PDB entry 5W8U | X-ray diffraction, 2.41 A resolution | chains A and B

== Chain A ==
Name: ORF1ab
From: Human betacoronavirus 2c EMC/2012
UniProt: K0BWD0 (K0BWD0_9BETC); residues 1-322 here correspond to UniProt positions 1482-1803 (UniProt number = residue number + 1481)
Amino-acid sequence (322 residues; each row starts with the number of its first residue):
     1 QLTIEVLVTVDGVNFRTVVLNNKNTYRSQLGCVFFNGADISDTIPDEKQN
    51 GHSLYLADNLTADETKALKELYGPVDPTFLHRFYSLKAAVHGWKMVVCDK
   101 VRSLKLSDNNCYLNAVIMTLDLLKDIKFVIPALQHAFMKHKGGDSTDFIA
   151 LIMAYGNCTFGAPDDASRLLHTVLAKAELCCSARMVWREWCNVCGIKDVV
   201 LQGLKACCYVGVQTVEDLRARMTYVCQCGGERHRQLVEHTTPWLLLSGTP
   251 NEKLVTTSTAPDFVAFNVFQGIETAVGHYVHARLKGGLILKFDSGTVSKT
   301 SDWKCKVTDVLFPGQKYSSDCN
Unresolved in the structure: 1, 321-322
Covalently attached groups: prop-2-en-1-amine (AYE) linked to Cys111
Ion coordination: Zn2+ site 1: Cys32, His81 (shared with 1 residue of chain C); Zn2+ site 2: Cys32, Asp58 (shared with 1 residue of chain C); Zn2+ site 3: Cys191, Cys194, Cys226, Cys228; Zn2+ site 4: Glu231 (shared with 2 residues of chain C)
Residues lining bound ligands: prop-2-en-1-amine (AYE): Leu106, Asn109, Asn110, Pro163, Gly277, His278
Reported in the primary citation:
  - mutagenesis - E70A: increased catalytic activity
  - mutagenesis - V225P, R234A: increased catalytic activity on Ub-AMC
  - mutagenesis - V225P: increased catalytic activity on ISG15-AMC
  - mutagenesis - R232A: decreased catalytic activity on deISGylase
  - mutagenesis - R232A: decreased catalytic activity on deubiquitinase
  - mutagenesis - R234A: decreased catalytic activity on ISG15-AMC
  - mutagenesis - K176A, K176E, K176L: decreased catalytic activity on ISG15
  - mutagenesis - K176A, K176E, K176L, V210D: unchanged catalytic activity on Ub
  - mutagenesis - V210D: decreased catalytic activity (deISGylase activity)
  - mutagenesis - V210D (200.50 +/- 7.77 uM): decreased binding to Ub
  - mutagenesis - V210D: decreased catalytic activity on hISG15
  - mutagenesis - V225A, V225D, Q227A, R232V: unchanged catalytic activity with Ubiquitin-like protein ISG15 (chain B)
  - mutagenesis - V225P: increased catalytic activity with Ubiquitin-like protein ISG15 (chain B)
  - mutagenesis - R232A: decreased catalytic activity with Ubiquitin-like protein ISG15 (chain B)

== Chain B ==
Name: Ubiquitin-like protein ISG15
From: Homo sapiens
UniProt: P05161 (ISG15_HUMAN); residue numbers follow UniProt; this construct covers 80-156
Amino-acid sequence (78 residues; numbered 79 to 156; the number before each row is that of its first residue):
    79 MEPLSILVRNNKGRSSTYEVRLTQTVAHLKQQVSGLEGVQDDLFWLTFEG
   129 KPLEDQLPLGEYGLKPLSTVFMNLRLRG
Construct notes: initiating methionine (79)
Swiss-Prot annotation at these positions:
  - region: Arg153 to Gly156 (Involved in the ligation of specific target proteins)
  - motif: Leu152 to Gly156 (LRLRGG)
  - site: Arg153 (Interacts with activating enzyme)
  - mutagenesis: Ser83 (S83A: Does not affect ISG15 signaling, interaction with ITGAL or activation of SRC family tyrosine kinases), Tyr96 (Y96L: Reduces ISG15 signaling. Strongly reduces ISG15 signaling and abolishes interaction with ITGAL and activation of SRC family tyrosine kinases; when associated with D-102), Arg99 (R99A: Strongly reduces ISG15 signaling and abolishes interaction with ITGAL), Thr101 (T101A: Strongly reduces ISG15 signaling and abolishes interaction with ITGAL and activation of SRC family tyrosine kinases), Gln102 (Q102D: Reduces ISG15 signaling. Strongly reduces ISG15 signaling and abolishes interaction with ITGAL and activation of SRC family tyrosine kinases; when associated with L-96), Thr103 (T103A: Strongly reduces ISG15 signaling and abolishes interaction with ITGAL)

== Chain A / chain B interface ==
Pairs across the interface (40; chain A residue first):
  Cys111(A) - Gly156(B)
  Tyr112(A) - Gly156(B)
  Gly156(A) - Arg153(B)
  Asn157(A) - Arg153(B)
  Pro163(A) - Arg155(B)
  Pro163(A) - Gly156(B)
  Asp164(A) - Arg153(B)  salt bridge
  Asp164(A) - Leu154(B)
  Asp164(A) - Arg155(B)
  Asp164(A) - Gly156(B)  hydrogen bond (backbone-backbone)
  Asp165(A) - Trp123(B)
  Asp165(A) - Leu152(B)
  Asp165(A) - Arg153(B)
  Asp165(A) - Leu154(B)  hydrogen bond (side chain-backbone)
  Arg168(A) - Trp123(B)
  Arg168(A) - Arg153(B)
  His171(A) - Pro130(B)
  Ala175(A) - Glu132(B)
  Lys176(A) - Glu132(B)  salt bridge
  Lys205(A) - Lys129(B)  hydrogen bond (backbone-side chain)
  Cys208(A) - Lys129(B)  hydrogen bond (backbone-side chain)
  Tyr209(A) - Glu127(B)
  Tyr209(A) - Gly128(B)
  Val210(A) - Trp123(B)  hydrophobic
  Val210(A) - Thr125(B)
  Val210(A) - Gly128(B)  hydrogen bond (backbone-backbone)
  Val225(A) - Leu85(B)  hydrophobic
  Cys226(A) - Leu145(B)
  Gln227(A) - Pro144(B)
  Arg234(A) - Glu127(B)  salt bridge
  Pro250(A) - Leu154(B)  hydrophobic
  Phe269(A) - Arg155(B)
  Phe269(A) - Gly156(B)
  Thr274(A) - Arg155(B)  hydrogen bond (backbone-side chain)
  Ala275(A) - Arg155(B)
  Val276(A) - Arg155(B)
  Gly277(A) - Arg155(B)  hydrogen bond (backbone-backbone)
  Gly277(A) - Gly156(B)
  Tyr279(A) - Leu154(B)
  Tyr279(A) - Gly156(B)
Also at the interface, not in a pair above, chain A (34 interface residues in all): Asn109, Ser167, Thr172, Glu189, Leu204, Glu273, His278, Thr308
Also at the interface, not in a pair above, chain B (18 interface residues in all): Asp133, Lys143, Asn151
From the paper, about this interface:
  - pairs named by the authors: Lys176(A)-Glu132(B) (salt bridge), Lys205(A)-Lys129(B) (backbone contact), Cys208(A)-Lys129(B) (backbone contact), Val210(A)-Trp123(B), Val225(A)-Leu85(B), Arg234(A)-Glu127(B) (salt bridge), Val276(A)-Arg155(B) (backbone contact)
  - interface residues, chain A: Arg168(A), His171(A), Gln227(A)
  - interface residues, chain B: Trp123(B), Pro130(B), Lys143(B), Pro144(B), Leu145(B)

== In short ==
34 residues of chain A and 18 residues of chain B are in contact; the contacts include 7 hydrogen bonds and 3
salt bridges. Polar contacts include Asp164(A)-Arg153(B), Lys176(A)-Glu132(B) and Arg234(A)-Glu127(B). The
paper describes salt bridges between Lys176(A) and Glu132(B) and Arg234(A) and Glu127(B); backbone contacts
between Lys205(A) and Lys129(B), Cys208(A) and Lys129(B) and Val276(A) and Arg155(B); contacts between
Val210(A) and Trp123(B) and Val225(A) and Leu85(B). From the paper: K176A, K176E and K176L of chain A reduce
catalytic activity on ISG15; interface residues Arg168(A), His171(A) and Trp123(B) among others; 12
substitutions were tested in all.
Chain A is ORF1ab (Human betacoronavirus 2c EMC/2012) and chain B is Ubiquitin-like protein ISG15 (Homo
sapiens); the structure, Crystal structure of MERS-CoV papain-like protease in complex with the C-terminal
domain of human ISG15, was determined by X-ray diffraction together with 5W8T from the same study.
